PDB entry 2O93 | X-ray diffraction, 3.05 A resolution | chains A and O of the 5 polymer chains in the assembly

[Chain A]
Molecule: kappaB enhancer element, DNA 25-mer
Sequence (25 nucleotides; each row starts with the number of its first residue):
     1 AGGGACTTTC CGCTGGGGAC TTTCC

[Chain O]
Protein: actor of activated T-cells, cytoplasmic 2
Source organism: Homo sapiens
Notes: fragment: RHR domain
UniProtKB: Q13469 (NFAC2_HUMAN); residues 392-678 here = UniProt positions 392-678
Chain sequence (301 residues; row label = number of the first residue in the row):
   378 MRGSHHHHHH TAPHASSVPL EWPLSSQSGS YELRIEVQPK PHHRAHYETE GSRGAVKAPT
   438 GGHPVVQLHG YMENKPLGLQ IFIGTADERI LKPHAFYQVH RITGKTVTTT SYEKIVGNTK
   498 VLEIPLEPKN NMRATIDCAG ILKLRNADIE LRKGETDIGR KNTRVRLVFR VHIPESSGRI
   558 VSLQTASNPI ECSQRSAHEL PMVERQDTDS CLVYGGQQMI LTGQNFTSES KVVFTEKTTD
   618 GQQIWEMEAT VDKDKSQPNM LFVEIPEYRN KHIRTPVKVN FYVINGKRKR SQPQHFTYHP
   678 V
Not modelled in the structure: 378-391
Differences from the reference sequence: initiating methionine (378); expression tag (379-391); cloning artifact (394-395)
Curated features (UniProtKB/Swiss-Prot):
  - DNA-binding region: Arg421 to Gly428
  - motif: Lys664 to Lys666 (Nuclear localization signal)
From the paper describing this entry:
  - binding site for kappaB enhancer element, DNA 25-mer (chain A): Arg421, Tyr424, Glu427, Arg430, Lys482, Arg537
  - binding site for kappaB enhancer element, DNA 25-mer: Arg421, Tyr424, Glu427, Arg430

[How chain A and chain O interact]
Contacting residue pairs (24; chain A residue first):
  DG18(A) with Arg665(O), phosphate contact
  DA19(A) with Arg572(O), sugar contact; Arg665(O), salt bridge to the phosphate
  DC20(A) with Arg537(O), hydrogen bond to the sugar; Lys538(O), salt bridge to the phosphate; Arg572(O), salt bridge to the phosphate; Arg665(O), phosphate contact; Lys666(O), salt bridge to the phosphate
  DT21(A) with Tyr424(O), sugar contact; Asn523(O), hydrogen bond to the phosphate; Arg537(O), phosphate contact; Lys538(O), hydrogen bond to the phosphate; Thr540(O), phosphate contact; Arg572(O), base contact
  DT22(A) with Tyr424(O), hydrogen bond to the phosphate; Lys520(O), salt bridge to the phosphate; Arg522(O), phosphate contact; Asn523(O), hydrogen bond to the phosphate
  DT23(A) with Tyr424(O), base contact; Thr426(O), hydrogen bond to the phosphate; Glu427(O), base contact; Arg522(O), salt bridge to the phosphate
  DC24(A) with Glu427(O), hydrogen bond to the base; Arg430(O), base contact
Also at the interface, not in a pair above, chain O (15 interface residues in all): Arg421, Gln571

[Summary]
7 residues of chain A and 15 residues of chain O are in contact; the contacts include 7 hydrogen bonds and 6
salt bridges. Among the polar pairs are DC24(A)-Glu427(O), DC20(A)-Arg537(O) and DT21(A)-Asn523(O). The paper
reports a binding site for kappaB enhancer element, DNA 25-mer (chain A) at Arg421(O), Tyr424(O) and Glu427(O)
among others; a binding site for kappaB enhancer element, DNA 25-mer at Arg421(O), Tyr424(O) and Glu427(O)
among others.
Chain A is kappaB enhancer element, DNA 25-mer and chain O is actor of activated T-cells, cytoplasmic 2 (Homo
sapiens); the structure, Crystal structure of NFAT bound to the HIV-1 LTR tandem kappaB enhancer element, was
determined by X-ray diffraction.
